6T57 - chains L and H of the 3 polymer chains in the assembly; structure by X-ray diffraction, 1.57 A resolution.

== Chain L ==
Protein: Prothrombin
Source organism: Homo sapiens
Notes: EC 3.4.21.5
UniProtKB: P00734 (THRB_HUMAN); the construct lacks a stretch of the UniProt sequence, so the offset changes along the chain: -4 to 0 = UniProt 328-332; 1-14 = UniProt 336-349; 15-17 = UniProt 361-363
Amino-acid sequence (36 residues; each row starts with the number of its first residue; a row labelled like 14A-14K holds insertion residues (14A, then the next letters in order); numbers below 1 keep their minus sign (Thr-4 is residue -4)):
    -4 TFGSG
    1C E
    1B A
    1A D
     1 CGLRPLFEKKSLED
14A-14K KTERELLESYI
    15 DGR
Unresolved in the structure: -4 to 0, 15-17
UniProt features mapped onto this chain:
  - site: Arg17 (Cleavage)

== Chain H ==
Protein: Prothrombin
Source organism: Homo sapiens
Notes: EC 3.4.21.5
UniProtKB: P00734 (THRB_HUMAN); the construct lacks a stretch of the UniProt sequence and is renumbered around it, so the offset changes along the chain: 16-36 = UniProt 364-384; 37-60 = UniProt 386-409; 61-77 = UniProt 419-435; 78-97 = UniProt 437-456; 8 more segments
Amino-acid sequence (259 residues; numbered 16 to 247 plus 31 insertion-coded residues; 4 numbers in that range are skipped by the numbering (no residue carries them; nothing is unmodelled there); the number before each row is that of its first residue; a row labelled like 60A-60I holds insertion residues (60A, then the next letters in order)):
    16 IVEGSDAEIGMSPWQVMLFRK
   36A S
    37 PQELLCGASLISDRWVLTAAHCLL
60A-60I YPPWDKNFT
    61 ENDLLVRIGKHSRTRYE
   77A R
    78 NIEKISMLEKIYIHPRYNWR
   97A E
    98 NLDRDIALMKLKKPVAFSDYIHPVCLPDRETA
129A-129C ASL
   130 LQAGYKGRVTGWGNLKE
146A-146H TWTANVGK
   150 GQPSVLQVVNLPIVERPVCKDSTRIRITDNMFCAG
  184A Y
   185 KPD
187A-187D EGKR
   188 GDACEGDSGGPFVMKSP
204A-204B FN
   205 NRWYQMGIVSWGE
   219 GCD
  221A R
   222 DGKYGFYTHVFRLKKWIQKVIDQFGE
Unresolved in the structure: 146A-146H, 247
Disulfide bonds: Cys42-Cys58, Cys168-Cys182, Cys191-Cys220
Glycans and other covalent adducts: N-acetylglucosamine (NAG) linked to Asn60G
Bound ions: Na+ site 1: Lys169, Thr172, Phe204A; Na+ site 2: Arg221A, Lys224
Small-molecule neighbours:
  - J3I ((2S)-1-[(2R)-2-azanyl-3-phenyl-propanoyl]-N-[(1-carbamimidoylpiperidin-4-yl)methyl]pyrrolidine-2-carboxamide): His57, Tyr60A, Trp60D, Glu97A, Asn98, Leu99, Ile174, Asp189, Ala190, Cys191, Glu192, Ser195, Val213, Ser214, Trp215, Gly216, Glu217, Gly219, Cys220, Gly226
  - trifluoroacetic acid (TFA): Leu41, Cys42, His57, Trp60D, Lys60F, Glu192, Gly193, Asp194, Ser195
UniProt features mapped onto this chain:
  - region: Ala183 to Val200 (High affinity receptor-binding region which is also known as the TP508 peptide)
  - active site (Charge relay system): His57, Asp102, Ser195
  - glycosylation: Asn60G (N-linked (GlcNAc...) (complex) asparagine)

== How chain L and chain H interact ==
Pairs across the interface - 58 pairs, chain L then chain H:
  Cys1(L) - Pro120(H)
  Cys1(L) - Val121(H)
  Cys1(L) - Cys122(H)  disulfide
  Cys1(L) - Arg206(H)  hydrogen bond (backbone-side chain)
  Asp1A(L) - His119(H)  salt bridge
  Asp1A(L) - Arg206(H)
  Ala1B(L) - Arg206(H)  hydrogen bond (backbone-side chain)
  Gly2(L) - Trp29(H)
  Gly2(L) - Pro120(H)  hydrogen bond (backbone-backbone)
  Gly2(L) - Cys122(H)
  Gly2(L) - Arg206(H)
  Gly2(L) - Trp207(H)  hydrogen bond (backbone-backbone)
  Leu3(L) - His119(H)  hydrogen bond (backbone-side chain)
  Leu3(L) - Asn205(H)
  Leu3(L) - Arg206(H)
  Arg4(L) - Gly25(H)
  Arg4(L) - Met26(H)  hydrogen bond (side chain-backbone)
  Arg4(L) - Pro28(H)
  Arg4(L) - Trp29(H)
  Arg4(L) - Arg137(H)
  Arg4(L) - Trp207(H)
  Pro5(L) - Ser115(H)
  Pro5(L) - Asp116(H)
  Leu6(L) - Ile24(H)
  Leu6(L) - Asp116(H)
  Phe7(L) - Glu23(H)
  Phe7(L) - Ile24(H)
  Phe7(L) - Gly25(H)
  Phe7(L) - Met26(H)  hydrophobic
  Glu8(L) - Lys202(H)  salt bridge
  Glu8(L) - Asn205(H)
  Glu8(L) - Trp207(H)  hydrogen bond
  Asp14(L) - Glu23(H)
  Asp14(L) - Met26(H)
  Asp14(L) - Arg137(H)  salt bridge
  Lys14A(L) - Glu23(H)  hydrogen bond (backbone-side chain)
  Thr14B(L) - Arg137(H)  hydrogen bond
  Thr14B(L) - Asn159(H)  hydrogen bond
  Glu14C(L) - Arg137(H)
  Glu14C(L) - Lys202(H)  salt bridge
  Glu14E(L) - Lys135(H)  salt bridge
  Glu14E(L) - Asn159(H)  hydrogen bond
  Glu14E(L) - Tyr184A(H)  hydrogen bond
  Leu14F(L) - Lys135(H)
  Leu14F(L) - Gly136(H)
  Leu14F(L) - Asn159(H)
  Leu14F(L) - Trp207(H)  hydrophobic
  Leu14G(L) - Pro204(H)  hydrophobic
  Ser14I(L) - Gly133(H)
  Ser14I(L) - Tyr134(H)
  Ser14I(L) - Lys135(H)  hydrogen bond (side chain-backbone)
  Tyr14J(L) - Leu129C(H)  hydrophobic
  Tyr14J(L) - Tyr134(H)  hydrophobic
  Tyr14J(L) - Lys135(H)  hydrogen bond (side chain-backbone)
  Tyr14J(L) - Met201(H)
  Tyr14J(L) - Lys202(H)  hydrogen bond (side chain-backbone)
  Tyr14J(L) - Pro204(H)
  Ile14K(L) - Tyr134(H)  hydrogen bond (backbone-side chain)
Other interface residues (no listed pair), chain H (28 interface residues in all): Tyr117, Ser203
Cross-chain cystine bridges: Cys1(L)-Cys122(H)

== Summary ==
20 residues of chain L and 28 residues of chain H are in contact; the contacts include 1 disulfide bond, 16
hydrogen bonds and 5 salt bridges. Polar pairs include Asp1A(L)-His119(H), Glu8(L)-Lys202(H) and
Glu14E(L)-Lys135(H). Chain H binds compound J3I and trifluoroacetic acid.
Here chain L is Prothrombin and chain H is Prothrombin, both from Homo sapiens. Entry 6T57 (Thrombin in
Complex with a D-Phe-Pro-N-amidinopiperidine Derivative) was determined by X-ray diffraction.
